PDB entry 8SY6 | electron microscopy, 3.28 A resolution | chains T and J of the 8 polymer chains in the assembly

[Chain T]
Molecule: Template single stranded DNA
Sequence (29 nucleotides; numbered 1 to 29; the number before each row is that of its first residue):
     1 CCTTCTCTCT CTCGCTGAXC CTCTCGATG
Not modelled in the structure: 1-7, 29
Modified positions: IGU (2'-deoxyisoguanine-5'-monophosphate) at position 19

[Chain J]
Protein: DNA-directed RNA polymerase subunit beta'
Organism: Escherichia coli
Notes: EC 2.7.7.6
UniProt: P0A8T7 (RPOC_ECOLI); numbering as in UniProt (aligned over 1-1407)
Chain sequence (1430 residues; numbered 1 to 1430; the number before each row is that of its first residue):
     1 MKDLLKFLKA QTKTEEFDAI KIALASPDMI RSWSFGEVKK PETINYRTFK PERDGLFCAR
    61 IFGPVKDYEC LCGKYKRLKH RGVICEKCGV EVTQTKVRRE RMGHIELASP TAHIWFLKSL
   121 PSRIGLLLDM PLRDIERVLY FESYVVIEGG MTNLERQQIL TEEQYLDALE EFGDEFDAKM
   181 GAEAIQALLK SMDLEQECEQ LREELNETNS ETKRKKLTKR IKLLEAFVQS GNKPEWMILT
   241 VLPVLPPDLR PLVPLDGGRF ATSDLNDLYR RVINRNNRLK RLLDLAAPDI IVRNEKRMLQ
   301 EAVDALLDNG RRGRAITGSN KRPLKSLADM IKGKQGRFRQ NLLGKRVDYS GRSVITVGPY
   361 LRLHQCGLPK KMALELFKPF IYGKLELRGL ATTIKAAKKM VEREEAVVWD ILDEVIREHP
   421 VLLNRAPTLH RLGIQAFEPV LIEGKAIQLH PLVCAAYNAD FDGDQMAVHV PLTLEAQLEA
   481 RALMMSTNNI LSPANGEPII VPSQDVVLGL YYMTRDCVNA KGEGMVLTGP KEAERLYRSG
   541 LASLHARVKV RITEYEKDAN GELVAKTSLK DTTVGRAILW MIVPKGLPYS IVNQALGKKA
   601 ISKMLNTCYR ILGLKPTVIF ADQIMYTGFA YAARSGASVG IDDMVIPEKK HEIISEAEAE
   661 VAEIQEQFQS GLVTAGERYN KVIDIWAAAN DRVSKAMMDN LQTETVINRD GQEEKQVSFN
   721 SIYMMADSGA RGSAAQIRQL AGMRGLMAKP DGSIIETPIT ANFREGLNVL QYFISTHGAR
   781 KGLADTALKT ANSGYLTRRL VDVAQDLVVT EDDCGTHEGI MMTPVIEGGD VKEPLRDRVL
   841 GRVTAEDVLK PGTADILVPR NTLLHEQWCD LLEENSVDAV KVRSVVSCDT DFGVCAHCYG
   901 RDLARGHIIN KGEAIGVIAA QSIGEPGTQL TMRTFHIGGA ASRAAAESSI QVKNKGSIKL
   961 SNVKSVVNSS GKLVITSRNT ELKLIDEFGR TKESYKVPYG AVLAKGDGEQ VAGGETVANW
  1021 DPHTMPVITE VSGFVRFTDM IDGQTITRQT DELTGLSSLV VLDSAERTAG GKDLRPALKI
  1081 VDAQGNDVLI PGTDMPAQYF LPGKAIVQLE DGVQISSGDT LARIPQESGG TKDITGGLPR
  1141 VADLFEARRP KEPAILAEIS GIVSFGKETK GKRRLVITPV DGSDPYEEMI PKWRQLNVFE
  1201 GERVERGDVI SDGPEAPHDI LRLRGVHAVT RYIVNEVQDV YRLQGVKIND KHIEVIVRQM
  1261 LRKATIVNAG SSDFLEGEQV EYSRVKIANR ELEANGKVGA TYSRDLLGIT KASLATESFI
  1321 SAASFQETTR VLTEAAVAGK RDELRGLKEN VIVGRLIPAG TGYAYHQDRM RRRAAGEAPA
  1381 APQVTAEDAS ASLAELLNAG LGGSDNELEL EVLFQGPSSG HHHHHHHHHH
Not modelled in the structure: 1-15, 143-180, 206-214, 1162-1203, 1374-1430
Sequence notes: expression tag (1408-1430)
Ion coordination: Zn2+ site 1: Cys72, Glu86, Lys87; Mg2+: Asp460, Asp462, Asp464 (together with UTP); Zn2+ site 2: Cys814, Cys888, Cys895, Cys898
Residues lining bound ligands:
  - 2'-deoxyguanosine-5'-monophosphate (DGP): Leu255, Asp256, Arg259, Ala261, Thr262
  - UTP (uridine 5'-triphosphate): Arg425, Pro427, Asn458, Asp460, Asp462, Asp464, Met932, Phe935, His936
UniProt features mapped onto this chain:
  - binding site (Zn(2+)): Cys70, Cys72, Cys85, Cys88, Cys814, Cys888, Cys895, Cys898
  - binding site (Mg(2+)): Asp460, Asp462, Asp464
  - modified residue: Lys983 (N6-acetyllysine)
  - mutagenesis: Gln504 (Q504P: Resistant to antibiotics salinamide A and B), Asn690 (N690D: Resistant to antibiotics salinamide A and B), Met697 (M697V: Resistant to antibiotics salinamide A and B), Ala735 (A735T: Resistant to antibiotics salinamide A and B), Arg738 (R738C/H/P/S: Resistant to antibiotics salinamide A and B), Ala748 (A748E: Resistant to antibiotics salinamide A and B), Pro758 (P758S/T: Resistant to antibiotics salinamide A and B), Phe763 (F763C: Resistant to antibiotics salinamide A and B), Ser775 (S775A: Resistant to antibiotics salinamide A and B), Ala779 (A779T/V: Resistant to antibiotics salinamide A and B), Arg780 (R780C: Resistant to antibiotics salinamide A and B), Gly782 (G782A/C: Resistant to antibiotics salinamide A and B), 1 further mutagenesis entry in UniProt
What the authors report for this chain:
  - binding site for UTP: Arg425, Met932, Phe935, His936

[How chain T and chain J interact]
Residue-residue contacts - 16 pairs, chain T then chain J:
  DC15(T) - Arg311(J)  phosphate contact
  DT16(T) - Arg311(J)  salt bridge to the phosphate
  DG17(T) - Gln1326(J)  sugar contact
  DG17(T) - Glu1327(J)  phosphate contact
  DA18(T) - Ala791(J)  phosphate contact
  DA18(T) - Tyr795(J)  sugar contact
  IGU_19(T) - Lys334(J)  salt bridge to the phosphate
  IGU_19(T) - Thr790(J)  base contact
  IGU_19(T) - Ala791(J)  base contact
  IGU_19(T) - Gly794(J)  sugar contact
  IGU_19(T) - Tyr795(J)  sugar contact
  IGU_19(T) - Met932(J)  base contact
  DC20(T) - Lys334(J)  salt bridge to the phosphate
  DC20(T) - Arg339(J)  salt bridge to the phosphate
  DT22(T) - Arg346(J)  salt bridge to the phosphate
  DT22(T) - Arg352(J)  sugar contact
Interface residues without a listed pair, chain T (8 interface residues in all): DC21
Interface residues without a listed pair, chain J (16 interface residues in all): Ala426, Pro427, Ala787, Thr1329

[Overview]
The interface between chain T and chain J involves 8 residues on one side and 16 on the other; the contacts
include 5 salt bridges. Polar pairs include DT16(T)-Arg311(J), IGU_19(T)-Lys334(J) and DC20(T)-Lys334(J).
Bound to chain J: 2'-deoxyguanosine-5'-monophosphate and UTP. The paper reports a binding site for UTP at
Arg425(J), Met932(J) and Phe935(J) among others.
Chain T is Template single stranded DNA and chain J is DNA-directed RNA polymerase subunit beta' (Escherichia
coli); the structure, E. coli DNA-directed RNA polymerase transcription elongation complex bound the unnatural
dB-UTP base pair in the ..., was determined by electron microscopy together with 8SY5 and 8SY7 from the same
study.
